PDB entry 6V7B | electron microscopy, 3.40 A resolution | chains 1 and t of the 48 polymer chains in the assembly

Chain 1:
Molecule: A-DNA
Source organism: Pyrobaculum filamentous virus 1
Sequence (323 nucleotides; row label = number of the first residue in the row; numbers below 1 keep their minus sign (DA-27 is residue -27)):
   -27 ATATATATAT ATATATATAT ATATATATAT ATATATATAT ATATATATAT ATATATATAT
    33 ATATATATAT ATATATATAT ATATATATAT ATATATATAT ATATATATAT ATATATATAT
    93 ATATATATAT ATATATATAT ATATATATAT ATATATATAT ATATATATAT ATATATATAT
   153 ATATATATAT ATATATATAT ATATATATAT ATATATATAT ATATATATAT ATATATATAT
   213 ATATATATAT ATATATATAT ATATATATAT ATATATATAT ATATATATAT ATATATATAT
   273 ATATATATAT ATATATATAT ATA

Chain t:
Protein: Structural protein VP2
Source organism: Pyrobaculum filamentous virus 1
UniProt: A0A140F3K7 (A0A140F3K7_9VIRU); numbering as in UniProt (aligned over 1-145)
Chain sequence (145 residues; numbered 1 to 145; the number before each row is that of its first residue):
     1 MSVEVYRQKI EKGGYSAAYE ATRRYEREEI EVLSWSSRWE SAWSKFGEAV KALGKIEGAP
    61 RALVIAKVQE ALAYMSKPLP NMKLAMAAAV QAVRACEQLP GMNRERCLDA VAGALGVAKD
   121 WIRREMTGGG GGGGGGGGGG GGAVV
Disordered / not traced: 1, 128-145
Construct notes: conflict Glu28 (Gly in A0A140F3K7)
Disulfides: Cys96-Cys107

Chain 1 / chain t interface:
Contacting residue pairs - 33 pairs, chain 1 then chain t:
  DA7(1) - Tyr15(t)  base contact
  DT8(1) - Gly14(t)  phosphate contact
  DT8(1) - Tyr15(t)  sugar contact
  DT8(1) - Ala18(t)  phosphate contact
  DA9(1) - Tyr6(t)  base contact
  DA9(1) - Lys9(t)  phosphate contact
  DA9(1) - Ile10(t)  sugar contact
  DA9(1) - Gly14(t)  phosphate contact
  DT10(1) - Val5(t)  phosphate contact
  DT10(1) - Tyr6(t)  sugar contact
  DT10(1) - Lys9(t)  phosphate contact
  DA11(1) - Ser2(t)  sugar contact
  DA11(1) - Val5(t)  phosphate contact
  DT14(1) - Ala62(t)  base contact
  DT14(1) - Ala66(t)  sugar contact
  DA15(1) - Ala66(t)  sugar contact
  DA15(1) - Lys67(t)  salt bridge to the phosphate
  DA15(1) - Gln69(t)  base contact
  DA15(1) - Glu70(t)  phosphate contact
  DT16(1) - Trp43(t)  hydrogen bond to the base
  DT16(1) - Phe46(t)  phosphate contact
  DT16(1) - Gln69(t)  sugar contact
  DT16(1) - Glu70(t)  phosphate contact
  DT16(1) - Ala73(t)  phosphate contact
  DA17(1) - Trp39(t)  hydrogen bond to the base
  DA17(1) - Ala42(t)  phosphate contact
  DA17(1) - Trp43(t)  sugar contact
  DA17(1) - Phe46(t)  sugar contact
  DA17(1) - Ala73(t)  phosphate contact
  DT18(1) - Arg38(t)  phosphate contact
  DT18(1) - Trp39(t)  sugar contact
  DA19(1) - Trp35(t)  sugar contact
  DA19(1) - Arg38(t)  salt bridge to the phosphate

In short:
Chain 1 and chain t form an interface of 11 and 20 residues respectively; the contacts include 2 hydrogen
bonds and 2 salt bridges. Among the polar pairs are DT16(1)-Trp43(t), DA17(1)-Trp39(t) and DA15(1)-Lys67(t).
Here chain 1 is A-DNA and chain t is Structural protein VP2, both from Pyrobaculum filamentous virus 1. Entry
6V7B (Cryo-EM reconstruction of Pyrobaculum filamentous virus 2 (PFV2)) was determined by electron microscopy.
